6WWQ - chains B and K of the 3 polymer chains in the assembly; structure by electron microscopy, 3.00 A resolution.

== Chain B ==
Name: Tubulin beta-2B chain
From: Sus scrofa
Reference sequence: A0A287AGU7 (A0A287AGU7_PIG); residues 1-445 here = UniProt positions 1-445
Sequence (445 residues; each row starts with the number of its first residue):
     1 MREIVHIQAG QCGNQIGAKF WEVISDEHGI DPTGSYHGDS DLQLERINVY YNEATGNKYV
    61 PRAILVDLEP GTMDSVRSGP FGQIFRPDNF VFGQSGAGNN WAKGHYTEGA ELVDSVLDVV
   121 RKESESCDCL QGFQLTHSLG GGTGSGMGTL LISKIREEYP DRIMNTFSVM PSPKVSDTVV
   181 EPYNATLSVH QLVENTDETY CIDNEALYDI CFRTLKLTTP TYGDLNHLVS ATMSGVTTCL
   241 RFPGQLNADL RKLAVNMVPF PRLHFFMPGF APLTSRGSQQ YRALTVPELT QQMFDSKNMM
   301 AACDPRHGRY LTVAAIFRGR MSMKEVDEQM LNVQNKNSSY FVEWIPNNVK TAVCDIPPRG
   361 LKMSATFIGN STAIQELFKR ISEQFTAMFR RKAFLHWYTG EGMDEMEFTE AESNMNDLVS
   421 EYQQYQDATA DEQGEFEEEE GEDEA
Disordered / not traced: 429-445
Residues lining bound ligands:
  - GDP (guanosine-5'-diphosphate): Gly-10, Gln-11, Cys-12, Gln-15, Glu-69, Asn-99, Ser-138, Gly-141, Gly-142, Thr-143, Gly-144, Asp-177, Glu-181, Asn-204, Tyr-222, Leu-225, Asn-226
  - GTP (guanosine-5'-triphosphate): Gln-245, Leu-246, Lys-252
  - taxol (TA1): Glu-22, Val-23, Asp-26, Glu-27, Leu-215, Leu-217, Asp-224, His-227, Leu-228, Ala-231, Ser-234, Phe-270, Pro-272, Leu-273, Thr-274, Ser-275, Arg-276, Gln-279, Pro-358, Arg-359, Gly-360, Leu-361

== Chain K ==
Name: Kinesin-like protein KIF14
From: Mus musculus
Reference sequence: L0N7N1 (KIF14_MOUSE); residues 391-743 here = UniProt positions 391-743
Sequence (358 residues; each row starts with the number of its first residue):
   386 GPLGSNSQVT VAVRVRPFSK REKTEKASQV VFTNGEEITV EHPDMKQVYS FIYDVSFWSF
   446 DECHPGYASQ TTVYETLAAP LLDRAFEGYN TCLFAYGQTG SGKSYTMMGL NEEPGIIPRF
   506 CEDLFAQIAK KQTSEVSYHL EMSFFEVYNE KIHDLLVCKG ENGQRKQPLR AREHPVSGPY
   566 VEGLSMNVVS SYSDIQSWLE LGNKQRATAA TGMNDKSSRS HSVFTLVMTQ TKTEVVEGEE
   626 HDHRITSRIN LVDLAGSERC STAHSSGQRL KEGVSINKSL LTLGKVISAL SEQANGKRVF
   686 IPYRESTLTW LLKESLGGNS KTAMIATVSP AASNIEETLS TLRYATQARL IVNIAKVN
Disordered / not traced: 386-390, 737-743
Construct notes: expression tag (386-390)
Residues lining bound ligands: ADP (adenosine-5'-diphosphate): Arg-399, Arg-401, Pro-402, Ser-444, Gln-483, Thr-484, Gly-485, Ser-486, Gly-487, Lys-488, Ser-489, Tyr-490
UniProt features mapped onto this chain:
  - binding site (ATP): Gly-482 to Ser-489

== Chain B / chain K interface ==
Pairs across the interface - 15 pairs, chain B then chain K:
  Glu-157(B) / Lys-536(K)  salt bridge
  Arg-262(B) / Arg-689(K)
  Asp-404(B) / Arg-557(K)  salt bridge
  Met-406(B) / Arg-557(K)
  Met-406(B) / Glu-558(K)
  Met-406(B) / His-559(K)
  Met-406(B) / Tyr-565(K)
  Thr-409(B) / Pro-560(K)
  Glu-410(B) / Arg-557(K)
  Glu-410(B) / Glu-558(K)  hydrogen bond (side chain-backbone)
  Ser-413(B) / Glu-558(K)  hydrogen bond
  Ser-413(B) / Arg-689(K)  hydrogen bond
  Asn-414(B) / Arg-689(K)
  Asp-417(B) / Arg-689(K)  salt bridge
  Gln-424(B) / Phe-685(K)  hydrogen bond (side chain-backbone)
Interface residues without a listed pair, chain B (13 interface residues in all): Phe-260, Pro-261, Glu-421
Interface residues without a listed pair, chain K (12 interface residues in all): Ala-556, Lys-670, Val-684, Glu-690

== Overview ==
Chain B and chain K form an interface of 13 and 12 residues respectively, with 4 hydrogen bonds and 3 salt
bridges. Polar pairs include Glu-157(B)/Lys-536(K), Asp-404(B)/Arg-557(K) and Asp-417(B)/Arg-689(K). Chain B
binds GTP, GDP and taxol. Chain K binds ADP.
Here chain B is Tubulin beta-2B chain (Sus scrofa) and chain K is Kinesin-like protein KIF14 (Mus musculus).
Entry 6WWQ (KIF14[391-743] - ADP in complex with a microtubule) was determined by electron microscopy (same
publication as 6WWE, 6WWF, 6WWG, 6WWH, 6WWI, 6WWJ and 13 further entries).
